Entry 7QPU (X-ray diffraction, 2.40 A resolution); this record covers chain A.

[Chain A]
Protein: Botulinum neurotoxin sub-type A5
Source organism: Clostridium botulinum
Notes: EC 3.4.24.69
Reference sequence: C1IPK2 (C1IPK2_CLOBO); residue numbers follow UniProt; this construct covers 871-1296
Amino-acid sequence (433 residues; each row starts with the number of its first residue):
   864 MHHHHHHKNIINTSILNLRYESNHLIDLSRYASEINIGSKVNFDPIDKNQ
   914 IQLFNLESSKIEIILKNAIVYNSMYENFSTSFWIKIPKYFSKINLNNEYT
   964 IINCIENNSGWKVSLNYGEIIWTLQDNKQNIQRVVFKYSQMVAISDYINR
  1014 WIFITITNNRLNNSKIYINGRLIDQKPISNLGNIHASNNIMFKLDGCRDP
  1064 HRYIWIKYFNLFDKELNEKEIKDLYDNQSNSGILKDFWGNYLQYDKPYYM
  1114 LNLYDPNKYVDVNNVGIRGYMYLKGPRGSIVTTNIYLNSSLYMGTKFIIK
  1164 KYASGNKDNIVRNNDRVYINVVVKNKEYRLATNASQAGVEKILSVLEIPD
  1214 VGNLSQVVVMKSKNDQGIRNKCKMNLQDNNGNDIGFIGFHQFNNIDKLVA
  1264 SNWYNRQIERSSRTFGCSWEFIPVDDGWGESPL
Not modelled in the structure: 864-890, 1167-1169, 1226-1235, 1271-1276
Sequence notes: initiating methionine (864); expression tag (865-870)
From the paper describing this entry:
  - binding site for beta-D-galactopyranose: Glu-1203, Phe-1252, His-1253, Ser-1264
  - binding site for N-acetyl-alpha-neuraminic acid: Tyr-1117, Tyr-1267, Gly-1279
  - conformationally variable residues (loop rearrangement, order/disorder transition, side-chain flip): Arg-893, Tyr-894, Leu-928 to Glu-939, Lys-1260 to Cys-1280

[Overview]
The paper reports a binding site for beta-D-galactopyranose at Glu-1203, Phe-1252 and His-1253 among others; a
binding site for N-acetyl-alpha-neuraminic acid at Tyr-1117, Tyr-1267 and Gly-1279.
Chain A is Botulinum neurotoxin sub-type A5 (Clostridium botulinum); the structure, Botulinum neurotoxin A5
cell binding domain in complex with GM1b oligosaccharide, was determined by X-ray diffraction, deposited
together with 7QPT.
